Entry 8TCF (electron microscopy, 2.90 A resolution); this record covers chains A and B of the 3 polymer chains in the assembly.

Chain A:
Molecule: Integrin alpha-V heavy chain
Organism: Homo sapiens
UniProtKB: P06756 (ITAV_HUMAN); the construct has insertions or renumbered stretches relative to UniProt, so the offset changes along the chain: 1-399 = UniProt 31-429; 401-444 = UniProt 430-473
Sequence (444 residues; row label = number of the first residue in the row):
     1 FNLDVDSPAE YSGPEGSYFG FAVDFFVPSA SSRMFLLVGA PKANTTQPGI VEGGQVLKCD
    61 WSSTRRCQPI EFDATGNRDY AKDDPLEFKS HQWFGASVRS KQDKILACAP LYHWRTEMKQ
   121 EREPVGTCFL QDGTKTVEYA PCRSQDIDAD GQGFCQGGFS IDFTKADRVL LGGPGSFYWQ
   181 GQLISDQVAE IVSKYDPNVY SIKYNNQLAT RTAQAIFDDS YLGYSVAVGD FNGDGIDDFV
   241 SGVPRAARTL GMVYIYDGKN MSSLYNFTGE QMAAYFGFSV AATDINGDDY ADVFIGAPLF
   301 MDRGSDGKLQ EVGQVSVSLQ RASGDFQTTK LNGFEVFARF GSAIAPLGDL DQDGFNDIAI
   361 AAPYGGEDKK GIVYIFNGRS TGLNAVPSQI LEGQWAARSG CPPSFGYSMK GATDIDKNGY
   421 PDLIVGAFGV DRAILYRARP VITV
Disulfides: C59-C67, C108-C128, C142-C155
Covalently attached groups: N-acetylglucosamine (NAG) linked to N44, N260; glycan linked to N266
Construct notes: insertion (400); conflict C401 (Met430 in P06756)
Metal / ion sites: Ca2+ site 1: N232, D234, I236, D238; Ca2+ site 2: N286, D288, Y290, D292; Ca2+ site 3: D349, D351, D353, F355, D357; Ca2+ site 4: D414, D416, N418, Y420, D422

Chain B:
Molecule: Integrin beta-8
Organism: Homo sapiens
UniProtKB: P26012 (ITB8_HUMAN); residues 62-425 here correspond to UniProt positions 104-467 (UniProt number = residue number + 42)
Sequence (359 residues; numbered 62 to 425; 5 numbers in that range are skipped by the numbering (no residue carries them; nothing is unmodelled there); the number before each row is that of its first residue):
    62 VHVIIPTENE INTQVTPGEV SIQLRPGAEA NFMLKVHPLK KYPVDLYYLV DVSASMHNNI
   122 EKLNSVGNDL SRKMAFFSRD FRLGFGSYVD KTVSPYISIH PERIHNQCSD YNLDCMPPHG
   182 YIHVLSLTEN ITEFEKAVHR QKISGNIDTP EGGFDAMLQA AVCESHIGWR KEAKRLLLVM
   242 TDQTSHLALD SKLAGIVCPN DGNCHLKNNV YVKSTTMEHP SLGQLSEKLI DNNINVIFAV
   302 QGKQFHWYKD LLPLLPGTIA GEIESKAANL NNLVVEAYQK LISEVKVQVE NQVQGIYFNI
   362 TAICPDGSRK PGMEGCRNVT SNDEVLFNVT VTMKKCD
   404 NYAIIKPIGF NETAKIHIHR NC
Disulfides: C169-C176, C224-C265, C365-C377, C397-C425
Covalently attached groups: N-acetylglucosamine (NAG) linked to N191, N360, N379, N389, N414
Construct notes: conflict C259 (Val301 in P26012)
Metal / ion sites: Mg2+: S114, S116, E212 (shared with 1 residue of chain C); Ca2+: D151, N207, D209, P211, E212
Swiss-Prot annotation at these positions:
  - binding site (Mg(2+)): D112, S114, E212
  - binding site (Ca(2+)): D151, N207, D209, P211, E212
  - glycosylation (N-linked (GlcNAc...) asparagine): N191, N360, N379, N389, N414, N424
From the paper describing this entry:
  - specificity-determining residues: K304
  - conformationally variable residues (side-chain flip): Y172

Interface between chain A and chain B:
Pairs across the interface (76):
  Y18(A) - V258(B)  hydrophobic
  Y18(A) - C259(B)
  F21(A) - V258(B)  hydrophobic
  W93(A) - G256(B)
  L111(A) - L254(B)
  H113(A) - S155(B)  hydrogen bond
  H113(A) - I160(B)
  Q120(A) - H161(B)
  E121(A) - H161(B)
  E121(A) - R164(B)  salt bridge
  R122(A) - I160(B)
  P124(A) - S155(B)
  F154(A) - I208(B)  hydrophobic
  Q156(A) - P156(B)
  Q156(A) - L254(B)  hydrogen bond (side chain-backbone)
  F159(A) - K253(B)
  F159(A) - L254(B)  hydrophobic
  P174(A) - L254(B)  hydrophobic
  W179(A) - P156(B)
  W179(A) - I208(B)  hydrophobic
  W179(A) - D209(B)
  D219(A) - T210(B)
  D219(A) - P211(B)
  Y221(A) - H247(B)
  Y221(A) - D251(B)
  Y221(A) - L254(B)  hydrophobic
  Y224(A) - L250(B)  hydrogen bond (side chain-backbone)
  Y224(A) - K253(B)
  R245(A) - P211(B)
  R245(A) - T245(B)  hydrogen bond
  R245(A) - S246(B)  hydrogen bond (side chain-backbone)
  R245(A) - H247(B)
  R245(A) - L248(B)
  R245(A) - D251(B)  salt bridge
  R248(A) - H307(B)  hydrogen bond (side chain-backbone)
  R248(A) - W308(B)
  R248(A) - D311(B)  salt bridge
  T249(A) - W308(B)  hydrogen bond
  Q271(A) - L315(B)
  M272(A) - W308(B)
  M272(A) - D311(B)
  M272(A) - L312(B)  hydrophobic
  M272(A) - L315(B)
  A273(A) - L248(B)  hydrophobic
  A273(A) - L283(B)  hydrophobic
  Y275(A) - L248(B)  hydrophobic
  Y275(A) - L250(B)  hydrophobic
  Y275(A) - D251(B)  hydrogen bond
  F278(A) - L250(B)  hydrophobic
  P298(A) - L250(B)  hydrophobic
  L299(A) - L250(B)  hydrophobic
  M301(A) - L283(B)  hydrophobic
  M301(A) - L315(B)  hydrophobic
  S305(A) - Y358(B)
  D306(A) - G373(B)
  D306(A) - M374(B)  hydrogen bond (backbone-backbone)
  G307(A) - M374(B)
  K308(A) - E351(B)  salt bridge
  K308(A) - M374(B)
  L309(A) - P314(B)
  L309(A) - L315(B)  hydrophobic
  E311(A) - S282(B)  hydrogen bond
  E311(A) - G284(B)
  F337(A) - G284(B)
  F337(A) - Q285(B)
  F337(A) - E288(B)
  R339(A) - A249(B)
  R339(A) - L250(B)
  R339(A) - E279(B)  salt bridge
  Y364(A) - V258(B)  hydrogen bond (side chain-backbone)
  Y364(A) - P260(B)
  C401(A) - C259(B)  disulfide
  P402(A) - P260(B)
  Y407(A) - K253(B)
  Y407(A) - V258(B)
  F428(A) - V258(B)  hydrophobic
Interface residues without a listed pair, chain B (39 interface residues in all): P162
Disulfides between the chains: C401(A)-C259(B)

Summary:
The interface between chain A and chain B involves 41 residues on one side and 39 on the other, with 1
disulfide bond, 11 hydrogen bonds and 5 salt bridges. Among the polar pairs are E121(A)-R164(B),
R245(A)-D251(B) and R248(A)-D311(B). The paper reports the specificity determinant K304(B); conformational
variability at Y172(B).
Here chain A is Integrin alpha-V heavy chain and chain B is Integrin beta-8, both from Homo sapiens. Entry
8TCF (Integrin alpha-v beta-8 in complex with minibinder B8_BP_dsulf) was determined by electron microscopy
(same publication as 8TCG, 7LMV and 7LMX).
